PDB entry 9ASI | electron microscopy, 2.79 A resolution | chains T and C of the 12 polymer chains in the assembly

# Chain T
Molecule: Target RNA
Sequence (36 nucleotides; row label = number of the first residue in the row):
     7 CUUCUUCAGG UUGGACAGCU GGUGCUGCCA AGAGCA
Not modelled in the structure: 36-42

# Chain C
Protein: CRISPR system Cms protein Csm2
Organism: Lactococcus lactis subsp. lactis
UniProtKB: L0CFW2 (L0CFW2_LACLL); residues 12-150 here correspond to UniProt positions 2-140 (UniProt number = residue number - 10)
Amino-acid sequence (150 residues; each row starts with the number of its first residue):
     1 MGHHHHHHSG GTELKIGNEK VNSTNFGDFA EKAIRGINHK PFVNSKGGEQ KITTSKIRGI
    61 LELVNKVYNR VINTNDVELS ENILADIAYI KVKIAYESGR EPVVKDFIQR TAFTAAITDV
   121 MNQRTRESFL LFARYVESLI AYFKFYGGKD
Not modelled in the structure: 1-11, 150
Sequence notes: expression tag (1-11)

# Chain T / chain C interface
Pairs across the interface - 17 pairs, chain T then chain C:
  U17(T) with Tyr96(C), sugar contact; Arg100(C), salt bridge to the phosphate
  U18(T) with Tyr96(C), phosphate contact; Arg100(C), salt bridge to the phosphate
  G19(T) with Lys56(C), salt bridge to the phosphate; Arg100(C), salt bridge to the phosphate
  G20(T) with Thr53(C), hydrogen bond to the phosphate; Ser55(C), phosphate contact; Lys56(C), phosphate contact
  A21(T) with Thr54(C), phosphate contact; Ser55(C), hydrogen bond to the phosphate; Arg58(C), base contact; Lys149(C), phosphate contact
  C22(T) with Thr54(C), phosphate contact; Lys149(C), phosphate contact
  A23(T) with Arg58(C), base contact; Glu62(C), base contact
Interface residues without a listed pair, chain T (8 interface residues in all): G24
Interface residues without a listed pair, chain C (10 interface residues in all): Lys144

# Summary
8 residues of chain T face 10 of chain C across their interface, with 2 hydrogen bonds and 4 salt bridges.
Among the polar pairs are G20(T)-Thr53(C), A21(T)-Ser55(C) and U17(T)-Arg100(C).
Chain T is Target RNA and chain C is CRISPR system Cms protein Csm2 (Lactococcus lactis subsp. lactis); the
structure, Cryo-EM structure of the active Lactococcus lactis Csm bound to target in pre-cleavage stage, was
determined by electron microscopy (same publication as 9ASH).
